Entry 5AVK (X-ray diffraction, 1.45 A resolution); this record covers chain A.

[Chain A]
Molecule: Proteinase K
From: Engyodontium album
Notes: EC 3.4.21.64
UniProt: P06873 (PRTK_ENGAL); residues 1-279 here correspond to UniProt positions 106-384 (UniProt number = residue number + 105)
Chain sequence (279 residues; row label = number of the first residue in the row):
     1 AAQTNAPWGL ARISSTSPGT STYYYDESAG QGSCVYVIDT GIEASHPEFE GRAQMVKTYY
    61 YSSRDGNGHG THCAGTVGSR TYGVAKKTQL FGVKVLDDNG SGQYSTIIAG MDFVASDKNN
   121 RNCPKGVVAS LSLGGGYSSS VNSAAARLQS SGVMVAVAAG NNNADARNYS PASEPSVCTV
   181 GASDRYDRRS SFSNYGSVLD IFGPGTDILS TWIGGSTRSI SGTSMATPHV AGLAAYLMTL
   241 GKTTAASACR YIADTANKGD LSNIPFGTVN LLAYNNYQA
Cystine bridges: Cys34-Cys123, Cys178-Cys249
Bound ions: praseodymium ion site 1: Thr16, Asp260; praseodymium ion site 2: Pro175, Val177, Asp200
Swiss-Prot annotation at these positions:
  - active site (Charge relay system): Asp39, His69, Ser224
  - binding site (Ca(2+)): Thr16, Pro175, Val177, Asp200, Asp260

[Overview]
The praseodymium ion site 1 is built by Thr16 and Asp260. Pro175, Val177 and Asp200 form the praseodymium ion
site 2. Curated annotation (UniProt) lists 3 active-site residues and 5 Ca2+-binding residues.
Chain A is Proteinase K (Engyodontium album); the structure, Crystal structure of proteinase K from
Engyodontium album, was determined by X-ray diffraction (same publication as 5AVJ).
